Entry 3CR2 (X-ray diffraction, 1.88 A resolution); this record covers chain A.

Chain A:
Molecule: Protein S100-B
Organism: Bos taurus
UniProt: P02638 (S100B_BOVIN); residues 0-91 here correspond to UniProt positions 1-92 (UniProt number = residue number + 1)
Amino-acid sequence (92 residues; each row starts with the number of its first residue; numbering starts at 0):
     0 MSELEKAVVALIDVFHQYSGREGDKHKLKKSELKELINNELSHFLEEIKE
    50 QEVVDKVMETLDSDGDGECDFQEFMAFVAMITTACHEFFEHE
Not modelled in the structure: 90-91
Ion coordination: Ca2+ site 1: S18, E21, D23, K26, E31; Ca2+ site 2: D61, D63, D65, E67, E72; Zn2+: H85, E89
Curated features (UniProtKB/Swiss-Prot):
  - binding site (Zn(2+)): H15, H25, H85, H90
  - binding site (Ca(2+)): S18, E21, D23, D61, D63, D65, E67, E72
  - modified residue: S1 (N-acetylserine)
Reported in the primary citation:
  - Zn2+ coordination: H15, H25, H85, E89
  - Ca2+ coordination: S18, E21, D23, K26, E31, D61, D63, D65, E67, E72
  - conformationally variable residues (order/disorder transition, side-chain flip): V13, H15, Q16, H25, Q71, F87, F88, E89

In short:
The Ca2+ site 1 is built by S18, E21, D23, K26 and E31. D61, D63, D65, E67 and E72 coordinate Ca2+ site 2.
From UniProt: 4 Zn2+-binding residues and 8 Ca2+-binding residues. The paper reports Ca2+ coordination by S18,
E21 and D23 among others; Zn2+ coordination by H15, H25 and H85 among others.
Chain A is Protein S100-B (Bos taurus); the structure, X-ray structure of bovine Zn(2+),Ca(2+)-S100B, was
determined by X-ray diffraction together with 3CR4 and 3CR5 from the same study.
